1PKW - chains A and B; structure by X-ray diffraction, 2.00 A resolution.

[Chain A (and B)]
Molecule: Glutathione S-transferase A1
Source organism: Homo sapiens
Notes: EC 2.5.1.18; chain B of this document is another copy of the same molecule, construct and numbering; everything in this record applies to it too
Reference sequence: P08263 (GSTA1_HUMAN); aligned to UniProt positions 1-222 over residues 1-222
Sequence (222 residues; row label = number of the first residue in the row):
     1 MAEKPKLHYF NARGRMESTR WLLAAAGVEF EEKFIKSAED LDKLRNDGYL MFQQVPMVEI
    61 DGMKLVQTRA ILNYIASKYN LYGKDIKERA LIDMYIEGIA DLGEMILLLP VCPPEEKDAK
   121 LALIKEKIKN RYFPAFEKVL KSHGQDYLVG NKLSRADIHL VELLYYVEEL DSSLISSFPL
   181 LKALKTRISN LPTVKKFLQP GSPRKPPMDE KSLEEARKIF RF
Unresolved in the structure: 1
Sequence notes: modified residue (112)
Modified positions: Cys112 (s-hydroxycysteine; CSO)
Small-molecule neighbours:
  - glutathione (GSH): Tyr9, Arg15, Arg45, Gln53, Gln54, Val55, Pro56, Gln67, Thr68, Phe220
  - 2-hydroxyethyl disulfide (HED): Ser18, Thr68, Arg69, Leu72, Ile96, Glu97, Ile99, Ala100, Arg155, His159
Swiss-Prot annotation at these positions:
  - binding site (glutathione): Tyr9, Arg45, Gln54, Val55, Gln67, Thr68
  - modified residue: Met1 (N-acetylmethionine), Ala2 (N-acetylalanine), Lys4 (N6-succinyllysine)

[How chain A and chain B interact]
Contacting residue pairs (69):
  Met51(A) - Tyr95(B)  hydrophobic
  Met51(A) - Ala135(B)
  Met51(A) - Phe136(B)  hydrophobic
  Met51(A) - Val139(B)  hydrophobic
  Phe52(A) - Met94(B)
  Phe52(A) - Tyr95(B)
  Phe52(A) - Gly98(B)
  Phe52(A) - Arg131(B)  hydrogen bond (backbone-side chain)
  Phe52(A) - Tyr132(B)  hydrophobic
  Phe52(A) - Ala135(B)  hydrophobic
  Phe52(A) - Phe136(B)  hydrophobic
  Gln53(A) - Arg131(B)
  Gln54(A) - Arg131(B)
  Asp61(A) - Lys87(B)  hydrogen bond (backbone-side chain)
  Met63(A) - Ala90(B)  hydrophobic
  Lys64(A) - Met94(B)
  Leu65(A) - Ala90(B)
  Val66(A) - Met94(B)
  Gln67(A) - Met94(B)
  Gln67(A) - Glu97(B)
  Gln67(A) - Gly98(B)
  Gln67(A) - Asp101(B)  hydrogen bond
  Arg69(A) - Arg69(B)
  Arg69(A) - Glu97(B)  salt bridge
  Ala70(A) - Asp93(B)
  Ala70(A) - Met94(B)
  Asn73(A) - Tyr82(B)
  Asn73(A) - Arg89(B)
  Asn73(A) - Asp93(B)  hydrogen bond
  Tyr74(A) - Ile86(B)
  Tyr74(A) - Lys87(B)
  Tyr74(A) - Ala90(B)  hydrophobic
  Ser77(A) - Ile86(B)
  Lys78(A) - Ile86(B)
  Tyr82(A) - Asn73(B)
  Tyr82(A) - Arg89(B)  hydrogen bond
  Ile86(A) - Tyr74(B)  hydrophobic
  Ile86(A) - Ser77(B)
  Ile86(A) - Lys78(B)
  Lys87(A) - Asp61(B)  hydrogen bond (side chain-backbone)
  Arg89(A) - Ser77(B)  hydrogen bond
  Arg89(A) - Arg89(B)
  Ala90(A) - Met63(B)  hydrophobic
  Ala90(A) - Leu65(B)  hydrophobic
  Ala90(A) - Tyr74(B)  hydrophobic
  Asp93(A) - Ala70(B)
  Asp93(A) - Asn73(B)  hydrogen bond
  Met94(A) - Met51(B)  hydrophobic
  Met94(A) - Phe52(B)
  Met94(A) - Lys64(B)
  Met94(A) - Leu65(B)  hydrophobic
  Met94(A) - Val66(B)
  Met94(A) - Gln67(B)
  Met94(A) - Ala70(B)
  Tyr95(A) - Met51(B)  hydrophobic
  Glu97(A) - Gln67(B)  hydrogen bond (backbone-side chain)
  Glu97(A) - Arg69(B)  salt bridge
  Gly98(A) - Phe52(B)
  Gly98(A) - Gln67(B)
  Asp101(A) - Gln67(B)  hydrogen bond
  Arg131(A) - Arg45(B)
  Arg131(A) - Phe52(B)  hydrogen bond (side chain-backbone)
  Arg131(A) - Gln53(B)
  Arg131(A) - Gln54(B)
  Tyr132(A) - Phe52(B)  hydrophobic
  Ala135(A) - Met51(B)
  Ala135(A) - Phe52(B)  hydrophobic
  Phe136(A) - Phe52(B)  hydrophobic
  Val139(A) - Met51(B)  hydrophobic
Also at the interface, not in a pair above, chain A (34 interface residues in all): Arg45, Gly48
Also at the interface, not in a pair above, chain B (34 interface residues in all): Lys138

[In short]
The chain A/chain B interface involves 34 residues from each chain; the contacts include 11 hydrogen bonds and
2 salt bridges. Polar contacts include Arg69(A)-Glu97(B), Phe52(A)-Arg131(B) and Asp61(A)-Lys87(B). Chain A
binds glutathione and 2-hydroxyethyl disulfide. UniProt lists 6 glutathione-binding residues on chain A.
Both chains are Glutathione S-transferase A1 (Homo sapiens). Entry 1PKW (Crystal structure of human
glutathione transferase (GST) A1-1 in complex with glutathione) was determined by X-ray diffraction together
with 1XWG, 1PKZ, 1PL1 and 1PL2 from the same study.
